Entry 9DNY (electron microscopy, 3.01 A resolution); this record covers chains A and B of the 4 polymer chains in the assembly.

# Chain A
Name: H(+)/Cl(-) exchange transporter 3
Organism: Homo sapiens
Reference sequence: P51790 (CLCN3_HUMAN); residue numbers follow UniProt; this construct covers 1-818
Chain sequence (818 residues; numbered 1 to 818; the number before each row is that of its first residue):
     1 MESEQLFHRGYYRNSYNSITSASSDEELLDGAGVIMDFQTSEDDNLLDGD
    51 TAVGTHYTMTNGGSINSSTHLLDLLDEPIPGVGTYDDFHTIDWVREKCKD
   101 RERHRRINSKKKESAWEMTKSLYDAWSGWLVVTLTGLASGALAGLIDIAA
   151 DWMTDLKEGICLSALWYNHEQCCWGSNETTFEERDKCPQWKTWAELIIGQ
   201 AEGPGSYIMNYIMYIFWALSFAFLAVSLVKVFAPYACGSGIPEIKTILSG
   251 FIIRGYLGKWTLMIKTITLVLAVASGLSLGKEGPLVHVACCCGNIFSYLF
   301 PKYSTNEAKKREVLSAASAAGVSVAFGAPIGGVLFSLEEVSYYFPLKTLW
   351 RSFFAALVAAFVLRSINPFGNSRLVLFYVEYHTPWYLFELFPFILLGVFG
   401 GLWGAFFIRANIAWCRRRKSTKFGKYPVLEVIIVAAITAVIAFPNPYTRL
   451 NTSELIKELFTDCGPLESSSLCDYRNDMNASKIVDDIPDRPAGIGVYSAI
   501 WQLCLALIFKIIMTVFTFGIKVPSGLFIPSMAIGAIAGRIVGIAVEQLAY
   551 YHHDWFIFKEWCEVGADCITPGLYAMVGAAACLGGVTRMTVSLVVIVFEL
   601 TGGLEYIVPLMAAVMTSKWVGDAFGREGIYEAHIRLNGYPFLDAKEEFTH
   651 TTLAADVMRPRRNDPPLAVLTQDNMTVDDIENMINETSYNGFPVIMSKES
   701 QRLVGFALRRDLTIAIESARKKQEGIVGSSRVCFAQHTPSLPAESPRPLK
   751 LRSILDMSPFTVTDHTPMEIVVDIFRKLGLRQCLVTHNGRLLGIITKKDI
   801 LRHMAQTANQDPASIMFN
Not modelled in the structure: 1-77, 370-373, 480-494, 738-744, 811-818
Cystine bridges: C161-C172, C173-C187, C463-C472, C562-C568
Ligand contacts: A1A8I ((2R)-1-{[(S)-hydroxy{[(1S,2R,3R,4S,5S,6R)-2,4,6-trihydroxy-3,5-bis(phosphonooxy)cyclohexyl]oxy}phosphoryl]oxy}-3-(octadecanoyloxy)propan-2-yl (5E,8E,11E,13E)-icosa-5,8,11,13-tetraenoate): L142, L145, I253, R254, G255, Y256, L257, G258, K259, W260, L262, M263, T266, I267, N294, Y298, K310
UniProt features mapped onto this chain:
  - motif: L28, L29 (Di-leucine internalization motif), L46, L47 (Di-leucine internalization motif), L71 to L75 (Di-leucine internalization motif), G238 to P242 (Selectivity filter part_1), G280 to P284 (Selectivity filter part_2), G525 to P529 (Selectivity filter part_3)
  - binding site (chloride): S239, F527, Y630
  - binding site (ATP): Y689 to G691, T796 to D799
  - site: E282 (Mediates proton transfer from the outer aqueous phase to the interior of the protein), E339 (Mediates proton transfer from the protein to the inner aqueous phase)
  - glycosylation (N-linked (GlcNAc...) asparagine): N177, N451, N479
  - natural variant: Y85 (Y85C: In NEDHYBA), I252 (I252T: In NEDHYBA), V324 (V324A: In NEDHYBA), A413 (A413V: In NEDHYBA; uncertain significance), S453 (S453R: In NEDHYBA), T570 (T570I: In NEDHYBA), I607 (I607T: In NEDHYBA), V772 (V772A: In NEDHYBA)
  - mutagenesis: G280 (G280E: Changes channel selectivity from I(-)>Cl(-) to Cl(-)>I(-))
Reported in the primary citation:
  - disease-associated variants - Y85C, I252T (citing earlier work)

# Chain B
Name: Proton-transporting V-type ATPase complex assembly regulator TMEM9
Organism: Homo sapiens
Reference sequence: Q9P0T7 (TMEM9_HUMAN); residues 1-183 here = UniProt positions 1-183
Chain sequence (183 residues; numbered 1 to 183; the number before each row is that of its first residue):
     1 MKLLSLVAVVGCLLVPPAEANKSSEDIRCKCICPPYRNISGHIYNQNVSQ
    51 KDCNCLHVVEPMPVPGHDVEAYCLLCECRYEERSTTTIKVIIVIYLSVVG
   101 ALLLYMAFLMLVDPLIRKPDAYTEQLHNEEENEDARSMAAAAASLGGPRA
   151 NTVLERVEGAQQRWKLQVQEQRKTVFDRHKMLS
Not modelled in the structure: 1-22, 115-183
Cystine bridges: C29-C53, C31-C78, C33-C76, C55-C73
Ligand contacts: A1A8I ((2R)-1-{[(S)-hydroxy{[(1S,2R,3R,4S,5S,6R)-2,4,6-trihydroxy-3,5-bis(phosphonooxy)cyclohexyl]oxy}phosphoryl]oxy}-3-(octadecanoyloxy)propan-2-yl (5E,8E,11E,13E)-icosa-5,8,11,13-tetraenoate): I94, Y95, V98, A101, L102, Y105
UniProt features mapped onto this chain:
  - modified residue (Phosphoserine): S137, S144
  - glycosylation (N-linked (GlcNAc...) asparagine): N21, N38, N47

# Chain A / chain B interface
Contacting residue pairs (57; chain A residue first):
  L145(A) - I91(B)
  L145(A) - I94(B)  hydrophobic
  I148(A) - I88(B)  hydrophobic
  I148(A) - I91(B)  hydrophobic
  I148(A) - I92(B)  hydrophobic
  A149(A) - I92(B)  hydrophobic
  A149(A) - Y95(B)  hydrophobic
  W152(A) - I92(B)  hydrophobic
  W152(A) - L96(B)  hydrophobic
  W166(A) - I88(B)
  W166(A) - K89(B)
  Y167(A) - R83(B)  hydrogen bond
  Y167(A) - T85(B)  hydrogen bond
  Q171(A) - R83(B)  hydrogen bond (backbone-side chain)
  Q171(A) - I88(B)
  W174(A) - E25(B)  hydrogen bond (side chain-backbone)
  W174(A) - D26(B)
  W174(A) - R28(B)  hydrogen bond (backbone-side chain)
  W174(A) - E81(B)
  W174(A) - R83(B)
  G175(A) - N45(B)  hydrogen bond (backbone-side chain)
  S176(A) - N45(B)  hydrogen bond (backbone-side chain)
  N177(A) - N45(B)
  T179(A) - I43(B)
  T179(A) - N45(B)
  T180(A) - I43(B)
  F181(A) - I32(B)  hydrophobic
  F181(A) - C33(B)
  F181(A) - G41(B)
  F181(A) - H42(B)
  F181(A) - I43(B)
  R184(A) - I32(B)
  L224(A) - L103(B)  hydrophobic
  S227(A) - M106(B)
  L228(A) - L103(B)  hydrophobic
  L228(A) - M106(B)  hydrophobic
  V231(A) - M106(B)  hydrophobic
  F232(A) - L102(B)
  F232(A) - Y105(B)  hydrophobic
  F232(A) - M106(B)
  F232(A) - L109(B)  hydrophobic
  W260(A) - L102(B)  hydrophobic
  M263(A) - L102(B)  hydrophobic
  I264(A) - L102(B)  hydrophobic
  I267(A) - Y95(B)  hydrogen bond (backbone-side chain)
  I267(A) - V98(B)  hydrophobic
  I267(A) - V99(B)  hydrophobic
  I267(A) - L102(B)  hydrophobic
  V270(A) - Y95(B)
  L271(A) - Y95(B)
  I366(A) - T87(B)
  I366(A) - I91(B)  hydrophobic
  F369(A) - R83(B)
  F369(A) - S84(B)
  F369(A) - I88(B)  hydrophobic
  L466(A) - I32(B)  hydrophobic
  L466(A) - E77(B)
Also at the interface, not in a pair above, chain A (33 interface residues in all): G144, M153, T266, P465
Also at the interface, not in a pair above, chain B (34 interface residues in all): P34, P35, L75, E82, M110

# Overview
Chain A and chain B form an interface of 33 and 34 residues respectively; the contacts include 8 hydrogen
bonds. Polar contacts include Y167(A)-R83(B), Y167(A)-T85(B) and Q171(A)-R83(B). Compound A1A8I is bound
between chain A and chain B.
Here chain A is H(+)/Cl(-) exchange transporter 3 and chain B is Proton-transporting V-type ATPase complex
assembly regulator TMEM9, both from Homo sapiens. Entry 9DNY (Human ClC-3:TMEM9, TMEM9 Protomer A: No CD
TMEM9, Protomer B: No LD, No CD) was determined by electron microscopy, deposited together with 9DNW, 9DNX,
9DNZ and 9DO0.
